Entry 1DUO (X-ray diffraction, 2.00 A resolution); this record covers chain A.

== Chain A ==
Protein: Sperm whale metaquomyoglobin variant H93G
Source organism: Physeter catodon
Reference sequence: P02185 (MYG_PHYCA); residue numbers follow UniProt; this construct covers 1-153
Chain sequence (153 residues; each row starts with the number of its first residue):
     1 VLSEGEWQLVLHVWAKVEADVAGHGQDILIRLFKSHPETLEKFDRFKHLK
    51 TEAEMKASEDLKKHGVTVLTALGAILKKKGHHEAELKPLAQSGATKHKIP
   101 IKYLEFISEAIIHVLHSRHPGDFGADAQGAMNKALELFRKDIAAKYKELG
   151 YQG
Not modelled in the structure: 153
Sequence notes: engineered mutation Gly-93 (His in P02185)
Residues lining bound ligands:
  - 1-methylimidazole (1MZ): Leu-89, Ser-92, Gly-93, His-97, Ile-99, Tyr-146
  - heme (HEM): Thr-39, Lys-42, Phe-43, His-64, Thr-67, Val-68, Ala-71, Leu-72, Leu-89, Ser-92, His-97, Ile-99, Tyr-103, Leu-104, Ile-107, Phe-138

== Overview ==
Bound to chain A: heme and 1-methylimidazole.
Chain A is Sperm whale metaquomyoglobin variant H93G (Physeter catodon); the structure, Sperm whale
metaquomyoglobin proximal histidine mutant H93G with 1-methylimidazole as proximal ligand, was determined by
X-ray diffraction together with 1DTM and 1DUK from the same study.
